PDB entry 1QF2 | X-ray diffraction, 2.06 A resolution | chain A

== Chain A ==
Protein: Protein (thermolysin)
Source organism: Bacillus thermoproteolyticus
Notes: EC 3.4.24.27
Reference sequence: P00800 (THER_BACTH); residue numbers follow UniProt; this construct covers 1-316
Chain sequence (316 residues; row label = number of the first residue in the row):
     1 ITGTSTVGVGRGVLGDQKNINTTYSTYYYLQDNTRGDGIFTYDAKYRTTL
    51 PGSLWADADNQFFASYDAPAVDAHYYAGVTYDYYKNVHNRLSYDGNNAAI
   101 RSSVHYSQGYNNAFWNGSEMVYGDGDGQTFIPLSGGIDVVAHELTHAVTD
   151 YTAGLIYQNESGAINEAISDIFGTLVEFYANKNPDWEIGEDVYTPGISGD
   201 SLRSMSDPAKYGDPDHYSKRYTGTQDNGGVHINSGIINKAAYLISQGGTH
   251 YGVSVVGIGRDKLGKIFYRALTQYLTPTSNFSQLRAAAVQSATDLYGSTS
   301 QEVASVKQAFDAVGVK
Bound ions: Ca2+ site 1: Asp57, Asp59, Gln61; Ca2+ site 2: Asp138, Glu177, Asp185, Glu187, Glu190; Zn2+: His142, His146, Glu166 (together with TI3); Ca2+ site 3: Glu177, Asn183, Asp185, Glu190; Ca2+ site 4: Tyr193, Thr194, Ile197, Asp200
Ligand contacts: TI3 ([(2S)-2-sulfanyl-3-phenylpropanoyl]-gly-(5-phenylproline)): Asn111, Asn112, Ala113, Phe130, Leu133, Val139, His142, Glu143, His146, Tyr157, Glu166, Ile188, Gly189, Leu202, Arg203, Asp226, His231

== Overview ==
Chain A binds compound TI3. The Ca2+ site 1 is built by Asp57, Asp59 and Gln61. Asp138, Glu177, Asp185, Glu187
and Glu190 coordinate Ca2+ site 2.
Chain A is Protein (thermolysin) (Bacillus thermoproteolyticus); the structure, Thermolysin (e.c.3.4.24.27)
complexed with (2-sulphanyl-3-phenylpropanoyl)-gly-(5-phenylproline). parameters for Zn-monodentation of
mercaptoacyldipeptides in metalloendopeptidase, was determined by X-ray diffraction, deposited together with
1QF0 and 1QF1.
